PDB entry 6U5V | electron microscopy, 2.80 A resolution | chains A and B

# Chain A
Protein: Fatty acid synthase subunit alpha
Organism: Candida albicans
Notes: EC 2.3.1.86, 1.1.1.100, 2.3.1.41
UniProtKB: P43098 (FAS2_CANAX); residues 1-1885 here = UniProt positions 1-1885
Sequence (1885 residues; row label = number of the first residue in the row):
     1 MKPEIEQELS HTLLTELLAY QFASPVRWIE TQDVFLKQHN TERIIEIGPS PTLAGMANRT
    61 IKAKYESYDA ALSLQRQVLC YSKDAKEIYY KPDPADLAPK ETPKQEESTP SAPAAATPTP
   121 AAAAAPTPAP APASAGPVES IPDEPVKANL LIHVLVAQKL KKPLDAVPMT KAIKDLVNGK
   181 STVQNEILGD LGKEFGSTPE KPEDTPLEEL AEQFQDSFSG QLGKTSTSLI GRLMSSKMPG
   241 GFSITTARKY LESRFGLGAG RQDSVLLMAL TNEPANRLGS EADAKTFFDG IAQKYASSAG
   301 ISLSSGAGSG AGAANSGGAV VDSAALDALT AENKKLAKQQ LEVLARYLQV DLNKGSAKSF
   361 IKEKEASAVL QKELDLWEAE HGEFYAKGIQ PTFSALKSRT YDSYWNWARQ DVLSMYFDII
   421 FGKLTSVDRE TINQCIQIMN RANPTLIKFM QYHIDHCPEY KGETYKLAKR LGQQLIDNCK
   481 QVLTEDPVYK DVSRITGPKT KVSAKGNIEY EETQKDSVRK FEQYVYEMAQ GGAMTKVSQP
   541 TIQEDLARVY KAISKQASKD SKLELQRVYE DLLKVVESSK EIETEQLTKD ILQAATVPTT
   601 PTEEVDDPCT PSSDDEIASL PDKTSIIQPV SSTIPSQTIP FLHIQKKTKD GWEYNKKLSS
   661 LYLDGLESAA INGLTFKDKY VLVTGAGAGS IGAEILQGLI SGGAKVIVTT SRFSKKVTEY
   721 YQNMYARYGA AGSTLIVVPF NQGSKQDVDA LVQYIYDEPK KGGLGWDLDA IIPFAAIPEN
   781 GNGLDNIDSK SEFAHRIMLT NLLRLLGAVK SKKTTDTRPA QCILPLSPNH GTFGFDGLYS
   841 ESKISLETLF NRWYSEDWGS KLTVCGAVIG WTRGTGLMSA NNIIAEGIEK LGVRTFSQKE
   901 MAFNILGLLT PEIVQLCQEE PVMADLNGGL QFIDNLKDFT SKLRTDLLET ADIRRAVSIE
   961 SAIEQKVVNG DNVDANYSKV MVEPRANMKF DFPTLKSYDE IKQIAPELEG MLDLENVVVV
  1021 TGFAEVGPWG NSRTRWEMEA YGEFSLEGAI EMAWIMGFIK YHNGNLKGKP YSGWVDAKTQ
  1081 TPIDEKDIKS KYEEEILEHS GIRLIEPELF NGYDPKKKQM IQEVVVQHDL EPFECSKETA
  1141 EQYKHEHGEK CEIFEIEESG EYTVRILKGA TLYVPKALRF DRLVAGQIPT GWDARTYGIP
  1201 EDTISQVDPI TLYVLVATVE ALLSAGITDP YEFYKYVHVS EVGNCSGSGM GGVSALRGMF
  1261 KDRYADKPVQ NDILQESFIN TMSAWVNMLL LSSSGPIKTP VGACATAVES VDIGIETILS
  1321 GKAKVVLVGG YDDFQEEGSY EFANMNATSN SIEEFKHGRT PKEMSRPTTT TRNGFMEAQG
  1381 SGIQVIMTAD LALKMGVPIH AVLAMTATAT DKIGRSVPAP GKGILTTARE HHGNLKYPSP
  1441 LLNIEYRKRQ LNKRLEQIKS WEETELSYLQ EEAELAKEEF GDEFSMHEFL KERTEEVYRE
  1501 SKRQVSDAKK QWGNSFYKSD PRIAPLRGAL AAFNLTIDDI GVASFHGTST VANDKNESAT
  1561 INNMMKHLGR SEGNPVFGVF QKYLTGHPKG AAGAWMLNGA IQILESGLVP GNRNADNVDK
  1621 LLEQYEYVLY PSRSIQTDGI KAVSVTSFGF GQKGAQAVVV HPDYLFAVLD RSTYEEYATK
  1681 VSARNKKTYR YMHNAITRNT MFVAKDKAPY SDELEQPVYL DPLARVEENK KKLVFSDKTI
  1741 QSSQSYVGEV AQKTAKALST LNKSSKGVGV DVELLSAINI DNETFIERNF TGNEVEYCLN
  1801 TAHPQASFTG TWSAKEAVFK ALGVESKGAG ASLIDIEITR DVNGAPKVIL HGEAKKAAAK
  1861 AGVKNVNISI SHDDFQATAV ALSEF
Disordered / not traced: 94-140, 304-323, 356, 534-578, 584-621, 1748-1885
Covalently attached groups: 4'-phosphopantetheine (PNS) linked to Ser181
Construct notes: conflict Val350 (Ser in P43098), Asp351 (Arg in P43098), Asn353 (Lys in P43098), Lys354 (Gln in P43098), Ala357 (Leu in P43098), Thr814 (Pro in P43098), Lys1067 (Gln in P43098), Val1124 (Ile in P43098), Glu1445 (Lys in P43098), Ser1743 (Asn in P43098)
UniProt features mapped onto this chain:
  - active site (For beta-ketoacyl synthase activity): Cys1304, His1546, His1587
  - binding site (acetyl-CoA): Asp1771 to Glu1773, Tyr1797, Ser1807, Glu1816 to Ser1826, Arg1840 to Asn1843, Ile1870 to His1872
  - binding site (Mg(2+)): Asp1771, Val1772, Glu1773, Ser1871, His1872
  - modified residue: Ser181 (O-(pantetheine 4'-phosphoryl)serine)

# Chain B
Protein: Fatty acid synthase subunit beta
Organism: Candida albicans
Notes: EC 2.3.1.86, 4.2.1.59, 1.3.1.9, 2.3.1.38, 2.3.1.39, 3.1.2.14
UniProtKB: P34731 (FAS1_CANAX); residue numbers follow UniProt; this construct covers 1-2037
Sequence (2037 residues; row label = number of the first residue in the row):
     1 MSTHRPFQLT HGSIEHTLLV PNDLFFNYSQ LKDEFIKTLP EPTEGFAGDD EPSSPAELYG
    61 KFIGFISNAQ FPQIVELSLK DFESRFLDNN NDNIHSFAVK LLDDETYPTT IAKVKENIVK
   121 NYYKAVKSIN KVESNLLYHC KHDAKLVAIF GGQGNTDDYF EELRELYTLY QGLIEDLLVS
   181 IAEKLNQLHP SFDKIYTQGL NILSWLKHPE TTPDQDYLLS VPVSCPVICV IQLCHYTITC
   241 KVLGLTPGEF RNSLKWSTGH SQGLVTAVTI AASDSWDSFL KNSLTAVSLL LFIGSRCLST
   301 YPRTSLPPTM LQDSLDNGEG RPSPMLSVRD LSIKQVEKFI EQTNSHLPRE KHIAISLING
   361 ARNLVLSGPP ESLYGFNLNL RNQKAPMGLD QSRVPFSERK LKCSNRFLPI FAPFHSHLLA
   421 DATELILDDV KEHGLSFEGL KIPVYDTFDG SDFQALKEPI IDRVVKLITE LPVHWEEATN
   481 HKATHILDFG PGGVSGLGVL THRNKEGTGA RIILAGTLDS NPIDDEYGFK HEIFQTSADK
   541 AIKWAPDWLK ELRPTLVKNS EGKIYVKTKF SQLLGRAPLM VAGMTPTTVN TDIVSASLNA
   601 GYHIELAGGG YFSPVMMTRA IDDIVSRIKP GYGLGINLIY VNPFMLQWGI PLIKDLREKG
   661 YPIQSLTIGA GVPSIEVATE YIEDLGLTHL GLKPGSVDAI SQVIAIAKAH PTFPIVLQWT
   721 GGRGGGHHSF EDFHQPIIQM YSKIRRCSNI VLVAGSGFGS DEDTYPYLSG YWSEKFNYPP
   781 MPFDGVLFGS RVMTSKESHT SLAAKKLIVE CKGVPDQQWE QTYKKPTGGI ITVRSEMGEP
   841 IHKIATRGVM FWKELDDTIF NLPKNKLLDA LNKKRDHIIK KLNNDFQKPW FGKNANGVCD
   901 LQEMTYKEVA NRLVELMYVK KSHRWIDVSL RNMYGDFLRR VEERFTSSAG TVSLLQNFNQ
   961 LNEPEQFTAD FFEKFPQAGK QLISEEDCDY FLMLAARPGQ KPVPFVPVLD ERFEFFFKKD
  1021 SLWQSEDLES VVDEDVQRTC ILHGPVASQY TSKVDEPIGD ILNSIHEGHI ARLIKEEYAG
  1081 DESKIPVVEY FGGKKPASVS ATSVNIIDGN QVVYEIDSEL PNKQEWLDLL AGTELNWLQA
  1141 FISTDRIVQG SKHVSNPLHD ILTPAKHSKV TIDKKTKKLT AFENIKGDLL PVVEIELVKP
  1201 NTIQLSLIEH RTADTNPVAL PFLYKYNPAD GFAPILEIME DRNERIKEFY WKLWFGSSVP
  1261 YSNDINVEKA ILGDEITISS QTISEFTHAI GNKCDAFVDR PGKATLAPMD FAIVIGWKAI
  1321 IKAIFPKSVD GDLLKLVHLS NGYKMITGAA PLKKGDVVST KAEIKAVLNQ PSGKLVEVVG
  1381 TIYREGKPVM EVTSQFLYRG EYNDYCNTFQ KVTETPVQVA FKSAKDLAVL RSKEWFHLEK
  1441 DVQFDVLTFR CESTYKFKSA NVYSSIKTTG QVLLELPTKE VIQVGSVDYE AGTSYGNPVT
  1501 DYLSRNGKTI EESVIFENAI PLSSGEELTS KAPGTNEPYA IVSGDYNPIH VSRVFAAYAK
  1561 LPGTITHGMY SSASIRALVE EWAANNVAAR VRAFKCDFVG MVLPNDTLQT TMEHVGMING
  1621 RKIIKVETRN VETELPVLIG EAEIEQPTTT YVFTGQGSQE QGMGMELYNS SEVAREVWDK
  1681 ADRHFVNNYG FSILDIVQNN PNELTIHFGG AKGRAIRDNY IGMMFETIGE DGALKSEKIF
  1741 KDIDETTTSY TFVSPTGLLS ATQFTQPALT LMEKAAYEDI KSKGLIPSDI MFAGHSLGEY
  1801 SALSSLANVM PIESLVDVVF YRGMTMQVAV PRDELGRSNY GMVAVNPSRV SATFDDSALR
  1861 FVVDEVANKT KWLLEIVNYN VENQQYVAAG DLRALDTLTN VLNVLKINKI DIVKLQEQMS
  1921 IEKVKEHLYE IVDEVAAKSL AKPQPIDLER GFAVIPLKGI SVPFHSSYLM SGVKPFQRFL
  1981 CKKIPKSSVK PQDLIGKYIP NLTAKPFELT KEYFQSVYDL TKSEKIKSIL DNWEQYE
Disordered / not traced: 1-4
Ligand contacts:
  - FMN (flavin mononucleotide): Ala582, Gly583, Met584, Thr585, Pro586, Thr587, Asn637, Ile639, Gly669, Ala670, Lys693, Thr720, Arg723, Gly724, Gly725, Gly726, Gly755, Ser756, Gly757, Phe758, Leu787, Gly789, Ser790, Arg791, Met793, Leu1042, His1043, Val1046, Ala1047
  - 4'-phosphopantetheine (PNS): Val641, Ala670, Gly671, His727, Glu839
UniProt features mapped onto this chain:
  - active site: Ser261 (For acetyltransferase activity), Ser1796 (For malonyltransferase activity)

# How chain A and chain B interact
Residue-residue contacts (239; chain A residue first):
  Met1(A) - Leu2009(B)  hydrophobic
  Met1(A) - Tyr2036(B)
  Met1(A) - Glu2037(B)  hydrogen bond (backbone-side chain)
  Lys2(A) - Glu2037(B)  hydrogen bond (side chain-backbone)
  Ile5(A) - Gln2035(B)
  Ile5(A) - Tyr2036(B)
  Glu6(A) - Pro1991(B)
  Glu6(A) - Leu2009(B)
  Gln7(A) - Lys1986(B)
  Gln7(A) - Val1989(B)  hydrogen bond (side chain-backbone)
  Gln7(A) - Pro1991(B)
  Glu8(A) - Lys1986(B)
  Leu9(A) - Leu2009(B)  hydrophobic
  Leu9(A) - Phe2014(B)
  Leu9(A) - Ile2029(B)  hydrophobic
  Ser10(A) - Val1989(B)
  Ser10(A) - Pro1991(B)
  His11(A) - Ile1984(B)
  His11(A) - Pro1985(B)
  His11(A) - Val1989(B)
  Thr12(A) - Lys2025(B)
  Leu13(A) - Phe2007(B)  hydrophobic
  Leu13(A) - Glu2008(B)
  Leu13(A) - Tyr2013(B)  hydrophobic
  Leu13(A) - Phe2014(B)  hydrophobic
  Leu14(A) - Leu1803(B)  hydrophobic
  Leu14(A) - Tyr1998(B)  hydrophobic
  Thr15(A) - Lys2025(B)  hydrogen bond
  Glu16(A) - Gln1977(B)  hydrogen bond
  Glu16(A) - Leu2002(B)
  Glu16(A) - Ser2023(B)  hydrogen bond
  Glu16(A) - Lys2025(B)  salt bridge
  Glu16(A) - Ile2026(B)
  Leu17(A) - Pro2000(B)  hydrophobic
  Leu17(A) - Leu2002(B)  hydrophobic
  Leu17(A) - Phe2007(B)  hydrophobic
  Leu18(A) - Glu1799(B)
  Leu18(A) - Tyr1800(B)  hydrogen bond (backbone-side chain)
  Leu18(A) - Leu1803(B)  hydrophobic
  Leu18(A) - Leu1980(B)  hydrophobic
  Ala19(A) - Val1973(B)
  Ala19(A) - Gln1977(B)
  Tyr20(A) - Met1970(B)  hydrophobic
  Tyr20(A) - Val1973(B)  hydrophobic
  Tyr20(A) - Leu2002(B)  hydrophobic
  Tyr20(A) - Thr2021(B)
  Tyr20(A) - Ser2023(B)
  Gln21(A) - Ser1796(B)  hydrogen bond (side chain-backbone)
  Gln21(A) - Glu1799(B)
  Gln21(A) - Tyr1800(B)  hydrogen bond
  Gln21(A) - Arg1822(B)  hydrogen bond
  Gln21(A) - His1965(B)  hydrogen bond
  Gln21(A) - Asn2001(B)
  Phe22(A) - Arg1822(B)
  Phe22(A) - Thr1825(B)
  Phe22(A) - Met1826(B)  hydrophobic
  Phe22(A) - His1965(B)  hydrogen bond (backbone-backbone)
  Phe22(A) - Leu1969(B)  hydrophobic
  Ala23(A) - His1965(B)
  Ala23(A) - Ser1966(B)
  Ala23(A) - Ser1967(B)
  Ala23(A) - Leu1969(B)
  Ala23(A) - Met1970(B)
  Ala23(A) - Val1973(B)  hydrophobic
  Ser24(A) - His1965(B)
  Ser24(A) - Leu2002(B)
  Pro25(A) - Ile1876(B)
  Pro25(A) - Val1877(B)
  Pro25(A) - His1965(B)
  Pro25(A) - Asn2001(B)
  Val26(A) - His1795(B)
  Val26(A) - Val1877(B)  hydrogen bond (backbone-backbone)
  Val26(A) - Asn1878(B)
  Val26(A) - Tyr1879(B)  hydrogen bond (backbone-backbone)
  Val26(A) - His1965(B)
  Val26(A) - Asn2001(B)
  Arg27(A) - Tyr1879(B)
  Arg27(A) - Asn2001(B)  hydrogen bond (backbone-backbone)
  Arg27(A) - Leu2002(B)  hydrogen bond (side chain-backbone)
  Arg27(A) - Thr2003(B)
  Arg27(A) - Ala2004(B)
  Trp28(A) - Val1652(B)  hydrophobic
  Trp28(A) - Gly1794(B)
  Trp28(A) - Tyr1879(B)  hydrogen bond (backbone-backbone)
  Trp28(A) - Asn1880(B)
  Ile29(A) - Tyr1879(B)  hydrogen bond (backbone-backbone)
  Ile29(A) - Asn1880(B)
  Ile29(A) - Val1881(B)
  Ile29(A) - Glu1882(B)
  Ile29(A) - Tyr1886(B)
  Glu30(A) - Ala2004(B)
  Thr31(A) - Ile1999(B)
  Thr31(A) - Pro2000(B)
  Thr31(A) - Ala2004(B)
  Gln32(A) - Asn1880(B)
  Val34(A) - Ile1999(B)  hydrophobic
  Val34(A) - Pro2006(B)  hydrophobic
  Phe35(A) - Thr1650(B)
  Phe35(A) - Val1652(B)  hydrophobic
  His39(A) - Thr1648(B)
  His39(A) - Asp1789(B)  salt bridge
  His39(A) - Met1791(B)
  Asn40(A) - Thr1648(B)
  Thr41(A) - Thr1648(B)
  Thr41(A) - Thr1650(B)
  Glu42(A) - Pro1647(B)
  Glu42(A) - Thr1648(B)  hydrogen bond (backbone-backbone)
  Arg43(A) - Thr1648(B)  hydrogen bond (backbone-backbone)
  Arg43(A) - Thr1649(B)
  Arg43(A) - Thr1650(B)  hydrogen bond (backbone-backbone)
  Ile44(A) - Thr1650(B)
  Ile44(A) - Val1652(B)  hydrophobic
  Ile45(A) - Thr1649(B)
  Ile45(A) - Thr1650(B)  hydrogen bond (backbone-backbone)
  Ile45(A) - Tyr1651(B)
  Ile45(A) - Val1652(B)  hydrogen bond (backbone-backbone)
  Glu46(A) - Val1652(B)
  Glu46(A) - Thr1654(B)  hydrogen bond
  Ile47(A) - Val1652(B)  hydrogen bond (backbone-backbone)
  Ile47(A) - Phe1653(B)  hydrophobic
  Ile47(A) - Thr1654(B)  hydrogen bond (backbone-backbone)
  Ile47(A) - Glu1773(B)
  Ile47(A) - Ala1776(B)  hydrophobic
  Ile47(A) - Ile1780(B)  hydrophobic
  Gly48(A) - Thr1654(B)
  Gly48(A) - Met1772(B)
  Gly48(A) - Glu1773(B)
  Pro49(A) - Thr1654(B)
  Pro49(A) - Ser1658(B)
  Pro49(A) - Glu1660(B)
  Pro49(A) - Leu1769(B)  hydrophobic
  Pro49(A) - Met1772(B)
  Ser50(A) - Thr1654(B)
  Ser50(A) - Ser1658(B)
  Thr52(A) - Thr1654(B)
  Leu53(A) - Val1652(B)  hydrophobic
  Leu53(A) - Phe1653(B)
  Leu53(A) - Thr1654(B)
  Met56(A) - Asn1880(B)
  Met56(A) - Val1881(B)  hydrophobic
  Met56(A) - Gln1885(B)
  Arg59(A) - Gln1884(B)
  Arg59(A) - Gln1885(B)
  Lys64(A) - Glu1882(B)
  Gln75(A) - Asn1585(B)  hydrogen bond
  Tyr81(A) - Leu1667(B)
  Ile88(A) - Leu1785(B)
  Tyr89(A) - Asp1779(B)  hydrogen bond
  Tyr89(A) - Ile1780(B)
  Tyr90(A) - Phe1516(B)  hydrophobic
  Tyr90(A) - Lys1622(B)
  Tyr90(A) - Gln1646(B)  hydrogen bond
  Tyr90(A) - Leu1785(B)  hydrophobic
  Lys91(A) - Asn1518(B)
  Pro92(A) - Ile1520(B)
  Ser181(A) - Ala670(B)
  Thr182(A) - Tyr640(B)
  Thr182(A) - Val672(B)
  Asn185(A) - Tyr640(B)
  Asn185(A) - Pro643(B)
  Glu186(A) - Tyr640(B)
  Leu188(A) - Pro643(B)
  Gly189(A) - Pro643(B)
  Gly189(A) - Gln647(B)
  Gly192(A) - Gln647(B)
  Lys193(A) - Gln647(B)  hydrogen bond (backbone-side chain)
  Glu194(A) - Gln647(B)
  Ile953(A) - Lys1425(B)
  Ala956(A) - Lys1425(B)
  Val957(A) - Ala1428(B)
  Val957(A) - Val1429(B)  hydrophobic
  Val957(A) - Ser1432(B)
  Glu960(A) - Val1429(B)
  Glu960(A) - Lys1433(B)
  Glu960(A) - Tyr1502(B)
  Glu960(A) - Arg1505(B)  salt bridge
  Glu960(A) - Asn1506(B)
  Ile963(A) - Arg1505(B)
  Glu964(A) - Pro1498(B)
  Val967(A) - Tyr1495(B)
  Val967(A) - Gly1496(B)  hydrogen bond (backbone-backbone)
  Val967(A) - Asn1497(B)
  Val967(A) - Pro1498(B)
  Val967(A) - Asp1501(B)
  Val968(A) - Tyr1489(B)
  Val968(A) - Ser1494(B)
  Val968(A) - Tyr1495(B)  hydrogen bond (backbone-backbone)
  Val968(A) - Pro1498(B)  hydrophobic
  Asn969(A) - Tyr1495(B)
  Gly970(A) - Tyr1495(B)
  Lys979(A) - Val952(B)
  Lys979(A) - Gln956(B)
  Val980(A) - Arg939(B)
  Val980(A) - Val952(B)
  Val980(A) - Ser953(B)  hydrogen bond (backbone-backbone)
  Val980(A) - Gln956(B)  hydrogen bond (backbone-side chain)
  Met981(A) - Gly950(B)
  Met981(A) - Thr951(B)
  Val982(A) - Glu942(B)
  Val982(A) - Glu943(B)
  Val982(A) - Thr946(B)
  Val982(A) - Gly950(B)
  Val982(A) - Thr951(B)  hydrogen bond (backbone-backbone)
  Val982(A) - Ser953(B)
  Glu983(A) - Glu943(B)
  Glu983(A) - Thr946(B)
  Pro984(A) - Glu943(B)
  Pro984(A) - Thr946(B)
  Pro984(A) - Ser947(B)
  Pro984(A) - Ser948(B)
  Pro984(A) - Ala949(B)
  Arg985(A) - Arg940(B)
  Arg985(A) - Glu943(B)  salt bridge
  Arg985(A) - Arg944(B)
  Arg985(A) - Thr946(B)
  Ala986(A) - Arg944(B)  hydrogen bond (backbone-side chain)
  Asn987(A) - Phe945(B)
  Asn987(A) - Gln981(B)  hydrogen bond
  Lys989(A) - Gln981(B)
  Tyr1061(A) - Glu986(B)
  Tyr1061(A) - Asp989(B)  hydrogen bond
  Asn1063(A) - Asp989(B)  hydrogen bond
  Pro1070(A) - Met993(B)
  Tyr1071(A) - Met993(B)
  Ser1072(A) - Asp989(B)  hydrogen bond
  Ser1072(A) - Met993(B)
  Glu1085(A) - Arg944(B)  salt bridge
  Lys1686(A) - Leu982(B)
  Tyr1689(A) - Gln981(B)  hydrogen bond
  Tyr1689(A) - Leu982(B)
  Tyr1689(A) - Ile983(B)
  Tyr1689(A) - Ser984(B)
  Arg1690(A) - Gln902(B)  hydrogen bond
  Arg1690(A) - Glu985(B)  salt bridge
  His1693(A) - Ser984(B)
  His1693(A) - Glu985(B)
  His1693(A) - Glu986(B)  salt bridge
  Thr1697(A) - Glu986(B)
  Arg1698(A) - Glu985(B)  salt bridge
Also at the interface, not in a pair above, chain A (109 interface residues in all): Gln38, Thr60, Asp190, Glu203, Glu949, Asp952, Asn972, Ser978, Gly1064, Asp1084, Asn1694, Ile1696
Also at the interface, not in a pair above, chain B (150 interface residues in all): Val641, Met837, Asp900, Lys980, Tyr990, Ala1424, Glu1434, Thr1493, Glu1517, Arg1590, His1614, Tyr1777, Lys1783, Ile1790, Ala1793, Leu1797, Val1809, Glu1875, Phe1964, Gly1972, Phe1976, Ser1987, Leu1994, Val2017, Leu2020, Glu2024, Trp2033

# Summary
The interface between chain A and chain B involves 109 residues on one side and 150 on the other, with 42
hydrogen bonds and 8 salt bridges. Polar pairs include Glu16(A)-Lys2025(B), His39(A)-Asp1789(B) and
Glu960(A)-Arg1505(B). Chain B binds 4'-phosphopantetheine and flavin mononucleotide.
Chain A is Fatty acid synthase subunit alpha and chain B is Fatty acid synthase subunit beta, both from
Candida albicans; the structure, Electron cryomicroscopy Structure of C. albicans FAS in the Apo state, was
determined by electron microscopy (same publication as 6U5T, 6U5U and 6U5W).
